PDB entry 5N6I | X-ray diffraction, 3.60 A resolution | chains A and I of the 14 polymer chains in the assembly

Chain A:
Molecule: Cyclic GMP-AMP synthase
Organism: Mus musculus
Notes: EC 2.7.7.86
UniProtKB: Q8C6L5 (CGAS_MOUSE); residue numbers follow UniProt; this construct covers 139-507
Sequence (370 residues; each row starts with the number of its first residue):
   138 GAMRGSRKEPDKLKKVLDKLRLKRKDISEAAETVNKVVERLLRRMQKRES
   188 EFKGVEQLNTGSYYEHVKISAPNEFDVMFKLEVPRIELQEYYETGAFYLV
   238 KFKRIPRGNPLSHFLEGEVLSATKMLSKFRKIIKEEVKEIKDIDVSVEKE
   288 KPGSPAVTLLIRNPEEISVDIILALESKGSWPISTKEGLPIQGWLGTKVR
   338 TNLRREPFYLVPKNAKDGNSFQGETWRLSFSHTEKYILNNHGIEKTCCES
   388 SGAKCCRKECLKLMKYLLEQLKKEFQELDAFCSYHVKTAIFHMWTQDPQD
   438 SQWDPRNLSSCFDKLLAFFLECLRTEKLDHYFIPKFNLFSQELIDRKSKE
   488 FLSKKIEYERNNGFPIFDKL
Unresolved in the structure: 138-148, 506-507
Construct notes: expression tag (138); conflict Met140 (Pro in Q8C6L5)
Metal / ion sites: Zn2+: His378, Cys384, Cys385, Cys392
Curated features (UniProtKB/Swiss-Prot):
  - region: Lys372 to Lys395 (DNA-binding)
  - motif: Leu154 to Leu159 (Nuclear export signal), Asp281 to Ser291 (Nuclear localization signal)
  - binding site (GTP): Thr197, Asp307, Arg364 to Glu371
  - binding site (ATP): Ser199, Glu371, Lys402, Ser420 to Lys424
  - binding site (Mg(2+)): Glu211, Asp213, Asp307
  - binding site (2',3'-cGAMP): Asp213, Gly290, Asp307, Lys350, Arg364 to Ser366
  - binding site (Zn(2+)): His378, Cys384, Cys385, Cys392
  - site: Arg241 (Arginine-anchor), Asp307, Ile308 (Cleavage)
  - modified residue: Lys156 (N6-lactoyllysine), Glu176 (PolyADP-ribosyl glutamic acid), Ser199 (Phosphoserine), Tyr201 (Phosphotyrosine), Glu272 (5-glutamyl polyglutamate), Ser291 (Phosphoserine), Glu302 (5-glutamyl glutamate), Lys372 (N6-acetyllysine), Lys382 (N6-acetyllysine), Lys402 (N6-acetyllysine), Ser420 (Phosphoserine), Lys491 (N6-methyllysine)
  - lipidation (S-palmitoyl cysteine): Cys392, Cys393, Cys459
  - cross-link (Glycyl lysine isopeptide (Lys-Gly)): Lys217 (interchain with G-Cter in SUMO), Lys271 (interchain with G-Cter in ubiquitin), Lys335 (interchain with G-Cter in SUMO), Lys372 (interchain with G-Cter in SUMO), Lys382 (interchain with G-Cter in SUMO), Lys399 (interchain with G-Cter in ubiquitin), Lys402 (interchain with G-Cter in ubiquitin), Lys409 (interchain with G-Cter in ubiquitin), Lys410 (interchain with G-Cter in ubiquitin), Lys464 (interchain with G-Cter in SUMO)
  - mutagenesis: Lys156 (K156Q: Mimics lactylation; knockin mice show higher mortality following HSV-1 infection), Asn172 (N172K: Induces alteration of the DNA-binding surface and leads to decreased synthesis of cyclic GMP-AMP (cGAMP); when associated with L-180), Glu176 (E176A: Abolished poly-ADP-ribosylation by PARP1, stimulating interferon production in knockin mice), Arg180 (R180L: Induces alteration of the DNA-binding surface and leads to decreased synthesis of cyclic GMP-AMP (cGAMP); when associated with K-182), Gly198 (G198A: Abolishes stimulation of interferon production; when associated with A-199), Ser199 (S199A: Abolishes stimulation of interferon production; when associated with A-199), Tyr201 (Y201E: Phosphomimetic mutant; reduced translocation to the nucleus following treatment with etoposide), Glu211 to Asp213 (Abolished nucleotidyltransferase activity. Does not affect nuclear localization and tethering to chromatin), Glu211 (E211A: Abolishes ability to promote type-I interferon production), Asp213 (D213A: Abolishes ability to promote type-I interferon production), Lys217 (K217R: Reduced sumoylation), Arg222 (R222E: Impaired tethering to chromatin, leading to constitutive activation in the absence of DNA), 31 further mutagenesis entries in UniProt

Chain I:
Molecule: 39-nt DNA strand
Sequence (39 nucleotides; row label = number of the first residue in the row):
     1 AGATCTACTAGTGATCTATGACTGATCTGTACATGATCT
Unresolved in the structure: 1, 38-39

Interface between chain A and chain I:
Pairs across the interface (6; chain A residue first):
  Lys240(A) - DC16(I)  salt bridge to the phosphate
  Lys315(A) - DA14(I)  sugar contact
  Gly316(A) - DA14(I)  phosphate contact
  Gly316(A) - DT15(I)  phosphate contact
  Arg342(A) - DT12(I)  hydrogen bond to the phosphate
  Arg342(A) - DG13(I)  sugar contact
Interface residues without a listed pair, chain A (6 interface residues in all): Arg244, Ser317
Interface residues without a listed pair, chain I (7 interface residues in all): DC22, DT23

Summary:
6 residues of chain A face 7 of chain I across their interface, with 1 hydrogen bond and 1 salt bridge. Among
the polar pairs are Arg342(A)-DT12(I) and Lys240(A)-DC16(I).
Here chain A is Cyclic GMP-AMP synthase (Mus musculus) and chain I is a 39-nt DNA strand. Entry 5N6I (Crystal
structure of mouse cGAS in complex with 39 bp DNA) was determined by X-ray diffraction.
